Entry 1JTO (X-ray diffraction, 2.50 A resolution); this record covers chains A and L.

[Chain A]
Name: Vh Single-Domain Antibody
Source organism: Camelus dromedarius
Notes: fragment: VH domain fragment; antibody fragment or engineered binder
Sequence (148 residues; row label = number of the first residue in the row):
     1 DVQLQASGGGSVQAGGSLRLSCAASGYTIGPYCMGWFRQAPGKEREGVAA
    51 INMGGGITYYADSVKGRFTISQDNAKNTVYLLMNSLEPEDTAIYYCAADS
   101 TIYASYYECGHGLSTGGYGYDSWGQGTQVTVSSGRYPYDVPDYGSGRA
Unresolved in the structure: 1, 134-148
Disulfides: Cys-22/Cys-96, Cys-33/Cys-109

[Chain L]
Name: Lysozyme
Source organism: Gallus gallus
Notes: EC 3.2.1.17; fragment: Enzyme
Reference sequence: P00698 (LYSC_CHICK); residues 1-129 here correspond to UniProt positions 19-147 (UniProt number = residue number + 18)
Sequence (129 residues; each row starts with the number of its first residue):
     1 KVFGRCELAAAMKRHGLDNYRGYSLGNWVCAAKFESNFNTQATNRNTDGS
    51 TDYGILQINSRWWCNDGRTPGSRNLCNIPCSALLSSDITASVNCAKKIVS
   101 DGNGMNAWVAWRNRCKGTDVQAWIRGCRL
Disulfides: Cys-6/Cys-127, Cys-30/Cys-115, Cys-64/Cys-80, Cys-76/Cys-94

[Chain A / chain L interface]
Contacting residue pairs - 40 pairs, chain A then chain L:
  Ile-29(A) / Leu-75(L)  hydrophobic
  Ile-29(A) / Asp-101(L)
  Tyr-32(A) / Trp-62(L)
  Gly-54(A) / Arg-73(L)
  Gly-55(A) / Asp-48(L)
  Gly-55(A) / Arg-61(L)
  Ile-57(A) / Thr-47(L)
  Thr-101(A) / Asn-103(L)
  Ile-102(A) / Trp-62(L)  hydrophobic
  Ile-102(A) / Trp-63(L)
  Ile-102(A) / Asn-103(L)  hydrogen bond (backbone-side chain)
  Ile-102(A) / Ala-107(L)
  Tyr-103(A) / Trp-63(L)  hydrogen bond (backbone-side chain)
  Tyr-103(A) / Asn-106(L)
  Tyr-103(A) / Ala-107(L)
  Tyr-103(A) / Arg-112(L)
  Ala-104(A) / Gln-57(L)
  Ala-104(A) / Ile-58(L)
  Ala-104(A) / Asn-59(L)  hydrogen bond (backbone-backbone)
  Ala-104(A) / Trp-63(L)
  Ala-104(A) / Ile-98(L)  hydrophobic
  Ala-104(A) / Ala-107(L)  hydrogen bond (backbone-backbone)
  Ala-104(A) / Trp-108(L)
  Ser-105(A) / Glu-35(L)  hydrogen bond
  Ser-105(A) / Asp-52(L)
  Ser-105(A) / Gln-57(L)
  Ser-105(A) / Ala-107(L)
  Ser-105(A) / Trp-108(L)
  Ser-105(A) / Val-109(L)  hydrogen bond (side chain-backbone)
  Tyr-106(A) / Asn-46(L)
  Tyr-106(A) / Thr-47(L)  hydrogen bond
  Tyr-106(A) / Asp-48(L)
  Tyr-106(A) / Ser-50(L)
  Tyr-106(A) / Asp-52(L)  hydrogen bond (backbone-side chain)
  Tyr-106(A) / Asn-59(L)
  Tyr-106(A) / Val-109(L)
  Tyr-107(A) / Val-109(L)  hydrophobic
  Tyr-107(A) / Arg-112(L)
  Tyr-118(A) / Arg-112(L)
  Tyr-118(A) / Lys-116(L)  hydrogen bond
Also at the interface, not in a pair above, chain A (18 interface residues in all): Gly-30, Pro-31, Met-53, Glu-108, His-111
Also at the interface, not in a pair above, chain L (24 interface residues in all): Asn-113

[Summary]
The interface between chain A and chain L involves 18 residues on one side and 24 on the other, with 9
hydrogen bonds. Among the polar pairs are Ile-102(A)/Asn-103(L), Tyr-103(A)/Trp-63(L) and
Ser-105(A)/Glu-35(L).
Chain A is Vh Single-Domain Antibody (Camelus dromedarius) and chain L is Lysozyme (Gallus gallus); the
structure, Degenerate interfaces in antigen-antibody complexes, was determined by X-ray diffraction together
with 1JTP and 1JTT from the same study.
